Entry 8WT7 (electron microscopy, 2.70 A resolution); this record covers chains B and E of the 10 polymer chains in the assembly.

== Chain B ==
Protein: IS621 transposase
From: Escherichia coli
Reference sequence: A0A0E0Y1P1 (A0A0E0Y1P1_ECO1C); residues 1-326 here = UniProt positions 1-326
Sequence (328 residues; each row starts with the number of its first residue; numbers below 1 keep their minus sign (Gly-1 is residue -1)):
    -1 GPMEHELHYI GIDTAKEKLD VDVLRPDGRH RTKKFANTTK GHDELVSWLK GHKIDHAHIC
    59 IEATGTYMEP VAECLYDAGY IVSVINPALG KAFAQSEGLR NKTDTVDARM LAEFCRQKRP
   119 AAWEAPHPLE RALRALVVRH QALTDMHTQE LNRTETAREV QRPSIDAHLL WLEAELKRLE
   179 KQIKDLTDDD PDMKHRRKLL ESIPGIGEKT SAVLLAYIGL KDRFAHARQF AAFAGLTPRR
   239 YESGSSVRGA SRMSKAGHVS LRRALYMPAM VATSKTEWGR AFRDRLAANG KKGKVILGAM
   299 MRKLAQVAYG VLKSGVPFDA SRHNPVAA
Not modelled in the structure: -1 to 3, 322-326
Differences from the reference sequence: expression tag (-1 to 0)
From the paper describing this entry:
  - mutagenesis - D11A/E60A/D102A/D105A, S241A: abolished catalytic activity

== Chain E ==
Molecule: bridge RNA
From: Escherichia coli
Sequence (180 nucleotides; numbered -2 to 177; the number before each row is that of its first residue; numbers below 1 keep their minus sign (G-2 is residue -2)):
    -2 GGGAGUGCAG AGAAAAUCGG CCAGUUUUCU CUGCCUGCAG UCCGCAUGCC GUAUCGGGCC
    58 UUGGGUUCUA ACCUGUUCUG UAGGCUUAUG CAGCGGACUG CCUUUCUCCC AAAGUGAUAA
   118 ACCGGACAGU AUCAUGGACC GGUUUUCCCG GUAAUCCGUA UUUACAAGAU UGGUUUCACU
Not modelled in the structure: -2 to 36, 96-177

== How chain B and chain E interact ==
Contacting residue pairs (92; chain B residue first):
  Ala61(B) - C56(E)  base contact
  Ala61(B) - C57(E)  sugar contact
  Thr62(B) - G55(E)  hydrogen bond to the base
  Gly63(B) - C56(E)  sugar contact
  Thr64(B) - G55(E)  sugar contact
  Asn84(B) - C57(E)  sugar contact
  Asn84(B) - U58(E)  hydrogen bond to the sugar
  Pro85(B) - C57(E)  base contact
  Arg132(B) - C57(E)  salt bridge to the phosphate
  Val136(B) - C56(E)  phosphate contact
  Gln147(B) - G77(E)  phosphate contact
  Gln147(B) - U78(E)  hydrogen bond to the phosphate
  Asn150(B) - G77(E)  hydrogen bond to the base
  Asn150(B) - U78(E)  hydrogen bond to the sugar
  Arg151(B) - U78(E)  salt bridge to the phosphate
  Arg151(B) - A79(E)  salt bridge to the phosphate
  Thr154(B) - A79(E)  sugar contact
  Arg156(B) - G80(E)  sugar contact
  Arg221(B) - U59(E)  hydrogen bond to the base
  Phe222(B) - U59(E)  sugar contact
  His224(B) - U66(E)  hydrogen bond to the base
  Ala225(B) - A67(E)  sugar contact
  Arg226(B) - G60(E)  hydrogen bond to the base
  Arg226(B) - G61(E)  hydrogen bond to the base
  Arg226(B) - G62(E)  hydrogen bond to the base
  Arg226(B) - U63(E)  base contact
  Arg226(B) - U66(E)  hydrogen bond to the base
  Arg226(B) - C69(E)  base contact
  Gln227(B) - U59(E)  hydrogen bond to the phosphate
  Gln227(B) - G60(E)  hydrogen bond to the phosphate
  Ala230(B) - G60(E)  sugar contact
  Phe231(B) - U58(E)  hydrogen bond to the sugar
  Phe231(B) - U59(E)  sugar contact
  Thr235(B) - G60(E)  base contact
  Pro236(B) - G60(E)  hydrogen bond to the base
  Pro236(B) - U71(E)  base contact
  Pro236(B) - G72(E)  sugar contact
  Arg238(B) - G60(E)  base contact
  Arg238(B) - G61(E)  hydrogen bond to the base
  Arg238(B) - G62(E)  sugar contact
  Ser249(B) - U71(E)  hydrogen bond to the sugar
  Ser249(B) - G72(E)  sugar contact
  Ser249(B) - U73(E)  phosphate contact
  Arg250(B) - U73(E)  phosphate contact
  Met251(B) - G72(E)  phosphate contact
  Met251(B) - U73(E)  hydrogen bond to the phosphate
  Met251(B) - U74(E)  sugar contact
  Lys253(B) - U74(E)  salt bridge to the phosphate
  Lys253(B) - C75(E)  salt bridge to the phosphate
  Ala254(B) - U58(E)  hydrogen bond to the sugar
  Gly255(B) - U58(E)  hydrogen bond to the base
  His256(B) - C57(E)  phosphate contact
  His256(B) - U58(E)  salt bridge to the phosphate
  Val257(B) - C75(E)  phosphate contact
  Val257(B) - U76(E)  phosphate contact
  Arg260(B) - U74(E)  hydrogen bond to the sugar
  Arg260(B) - C75(E)  salt bridge to the phosphate
  Arg261(B) - U74(E)  sugar contact
  Arg261(B) - C75(E)  hydrogen bond to the sugar
  Arg261(B) - U76(E)  hydrogen bond to the sugar
  Tyr264(B) - U74(E)  stacking on the base
  Arg283(B) - C69(E)  salt bridge to the phosphate
  Arg283(B) - C70(E)  salt bridge to the phosphate
  Lys289(B) - U71(E)  salt bridge to the phosphate
  Lys289(B) - G72(E)  salt bridge to the phosphate
  Lys290(B) - U73(E)  base contact
  Lys292(B) - U73(E)  sugar contact
  Lys292(B) - U74(E)  salt bridge to the phosphate
  Val293(B) - G72(E)  hydrogen bond to the sugar
  Val293(B) - U73(E)  base contact
  Gly296(B) - G72(E)  sugar contact
  Ala297(B) - G72(E)  hydrogen bond to the sugar
  Met299(B) - U74(E)  sugar contact
  Arg300(B) - U71(E)  base contact
  Arg300(B) - G72(E)  hydrogen bond to the base
  Lys301(B) - A68(E)  salt bridge to the phosphate
  Lys301(B) - C69(E)  salt bridge to the phosphate
  Gln304(B) - A67(E)  sugar contact
  Gln304(B) - A68(E)  hydrogen bond to the phosphate
  Val305(B) - A67(E)  sugar contact
  Val305(B) - A68(E)  phosphate contact
  Gly308(B) - A67(E)  base contact
  Val309(B) - A67(E)  base contact
  Lys311(B) - A67(E)  salt bridge to the phosphate
  Ser312(B) - A67(E)  hydrogen bond to the base
  Val314(B) - A67(E)  hydrogen bond to the base
  Pro315(B) - A67(E)  hydrogen bond to the base
  Phe316(B) - A67(E)  base contact
  Asp317(B) - A67(E)  hydrogen bond to the base
  Arg320(B) - A67(E)  salt bridge to the phosphate
  His321(B) - A67(E)  hydrogen bond to the base
  His321(B) - A68(E)  sugar contact
Interface residues without a listed pair, chain B (64 interface residues in all): Ile83, Asp143, Thr146, Ala223, Leu234, Phe280, Leu284

== Overview ==
Chain B and chain E form an interface of 64 and 24 residues respectively; the contacts include 32 hydrogen
bonds, 16 salt bridges and 1 aromatic stacking contact. Polar pairs include Thr62(B)-G55(E), Asn150(B)-G77(E)
and Arg221(B)-U59(E). From the paper: D11A/E60A/D102A/D105A and S241A of chain B abolish catalytic activity.
Chain B is IS621 transposase and chain E is bridge RNA, both from Escherichia coli; the structure, Cryo-EM
structure of the IS621 recombinase in complex with bridge RNA, donor DNA, and target DNA ..., was determined
by electron microscopy, deposited together with 8WT6, 8WT8 and 8WT9.
